7OZW - chains A and F of the 3 polymer chains in the assembly; structure by electron microscopy, 3.38 A resolution.

== Chain A ==
Name: Reverse transcriptase/ribonuclease H
From: Human immunodeficiency virus type 1 group M subtype B (isolate BH10)
Notes: EC 2.7.7.49, 2.7.7.7, 3.1.26.13, 3.1.13.2; fragment: P66 subunit
UniProt: P03366 (POL_HV1B1); residues 1-554 here correspond to UniProt positions 600-1153 (UniProt number = residue number + 599)
Amino-acid sequence (556 residues; each row starts with the number of its first residue; numbers below 1 keep their minus sign (Met-1 is residue -1)):
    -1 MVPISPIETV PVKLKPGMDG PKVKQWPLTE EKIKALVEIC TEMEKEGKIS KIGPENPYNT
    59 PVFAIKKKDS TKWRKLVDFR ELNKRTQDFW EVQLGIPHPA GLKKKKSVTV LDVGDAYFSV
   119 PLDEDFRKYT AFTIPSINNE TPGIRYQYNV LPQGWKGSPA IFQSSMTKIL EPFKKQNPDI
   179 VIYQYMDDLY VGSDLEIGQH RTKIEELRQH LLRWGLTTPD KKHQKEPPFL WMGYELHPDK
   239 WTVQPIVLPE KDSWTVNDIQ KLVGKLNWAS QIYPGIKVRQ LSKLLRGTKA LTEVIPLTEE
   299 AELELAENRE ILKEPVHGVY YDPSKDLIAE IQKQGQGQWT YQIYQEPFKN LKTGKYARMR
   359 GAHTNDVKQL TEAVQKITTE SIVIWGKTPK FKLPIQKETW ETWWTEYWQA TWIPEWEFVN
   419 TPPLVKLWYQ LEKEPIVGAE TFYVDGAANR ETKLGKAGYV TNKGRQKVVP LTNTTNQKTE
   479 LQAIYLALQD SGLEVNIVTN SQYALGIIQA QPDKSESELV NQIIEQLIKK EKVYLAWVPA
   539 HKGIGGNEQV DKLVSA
Disordered / not traced: -1 to 1, 554
Construct notes: initiating methionine (-1); expression tag (0); engineered mutation Ser280 (Cys879 in P03366), Asn498 (Asp1097 in P03366)
Swiss-Prot annotation at these positions:
  - region: Phe227 to His235 (RT 'primer grip')
  - motif: Trp398 to Trp414 (Tryptophan repeat motif)
  - binding site (Mg(2+)): Asp110, Asp185, Asp186, Asp443, Glu478, Asp549
  - site: Trp401 (Essential for RT p66/p51 heterodimerization), Trp414 (Essential for RT p66/p51 heterodimerization), Phe440, Tyr441 (Cleavage)
Ligand contacts: 3IR ((1R,2R)-2-phenyl-N-(1,3-thiazol-2-yl)cyclopropane-1-carboxamide): Met184, Asp185, Asp186, Leu228, Met230, Gly231
From the paper describing this entry:
  - mutagenesis - D498N: abolished catalytic activity (RNase H activity) (citing earlier work)
  - mutagenesis - D498N: unchanged catalytic activity (polymerase activity) (citing earlier work)

== Chain F ==
Molecule: 37-nt DNA strand
Sequence (37 nucleotides; each row starts with the number of its first residue; numbers below 1 keep their minus sign (DT-4 is residue -4)):
    -4 TAATATCCCC CCTTCGGTGC TTTGCACCGA AGGGGGG
Disordered / not traced: -4 to -2
Modified positions: OMC (o2'-methylycytidine-5'-monophosphate) at position 2; OMC (o2'-methylycytidine-5'-monophosphate) at position 4
Ligand contacts: 3IR ((1R,2R)-2-phenyl-N-(1,3-thiazol-2-yl)cyclopropane-1-carboxamide): DA0, DT1, OMC_2, DG32

== How chain A and chain F interact ==
Residue-residue contacts - 50 pairs, chain A then chain F:
  Trp24(A) - DT-1(F)  base contact
  Phe61(A) - DA0(F)  phosphate contact
  Arg72(A) - DA0(F)  base contact
  Leu74(A) - DA0(F)  base contact
  Asp76(A) - DA0(F)  phosphate contact
  Arg78(A) - DT-1(F)  hydrogen bond to the sugar
  Arg78(A) - DA0(F)  phosphate contact
  Arg78(A) - DT1(F)  phosphate contact
  Asn81(A) - DT1(F)  sugar contact
  Gln91(A) - DC3(F)  sugar contact
  Leu92(A) - DC3(F)  phosphate contact
  Leu92(A) - OMC_4(F)  sugar contact
  Gly93(A) - OMC_4(F)  sugar contact
  Ile94(A) - DC3(F)  base contact
  Ile94(A) - OMC_4(F)  base contact
  Ile94(A) - DG31(F)  base contact
  Ile94(A) - DG32(F)  phosphate contact
  Gly152(A) - DT1(F)  sugar contact
  Tyr183(A) - DC3(F)  base contact
  Tyr183(A) - DG32(F)  phosphate contact
  Met184(A) - OMC_2(F)  base contact
  Met230(A) - DG32(F)  sugar contact
  Gly231(A) - DG32(F)  hydrogen bond to the phosphate
  Asn255(A) - DG29(F)  phosphate contact
  Lys259(A) - DG29(F)  phosphate contact
  Lys259(A) - DG30(F)  phosphate contact
  Gly262(A) - DG30(F)  sugar contact
  Lys263(A) - DG30(F)  sugar contact
  Asn265(A) - DC6(F)  sugar contact
  Trp266(A) - DG31(F)  sugar contact
  Ser280(A) - DC7(F)  phosphate contact
  Ser280(A) - DT8(F)  phosphate contact
  Arg284(A) - DT8(F)  salt bridge to the phosphate
  Arg284(A) - DT9(F)  phosphate contact
  Gly285(A) - DT8(F)  phosphate contact
  Gly285(A) - DT9(F)  hydrogen bond to the phosphate
  Lys353(A) - DC7(F)  salt bridge to the phosphate
  Gly359(A) - DC22(F)  phosphate contact
  Ala360(A) - DC22(F)  hydrogen bond to the phosphate
  His361(A) - DA21(F)  salt bridge to the phosphate
  Arg448(A) - DG19(F)  phosphate contact
  Thr473(A) - DG19(F)  hydrogen bond to the phosphate
  Thr473(A) - DC20(F)  hydrogen bond to the phosphate
  Gln475(A) - DT17(F)  phosphate contact
  Gln475(A) - DT18(F)  hydrogen bond to the phosphate
  Gln475(A) - DG19(F)  phosphate contact
  Gln475(A) - DC20(F)  phosphate contact
  Lys476(A) - DC20(F)  salt bridge to the phosphate
  Tyr501(A) - DC20(F)  hydrogen bond to the phosphate
  Tyr501(A) - DA21(F)  hydrogen bond to the phosphate
Other interface residues (no listed pair), chain A (42 interface residues in all): Glu89, Lys154, Pro157, Gln258, Leu283, Ala355, Lys374, Ile505
Other interface residues (no listed pair), chain F (22 interface residues in all): DT16, DG28

== Overview ==
42 residues of chain A face 22 of chain F across their interface; the contacts include 9 hydrogen bonds and 4
salt bridges. Polar contacts include Arg78(A)-DT-1(F), Gly231(A)-DG32(F) and Gly285(A)-DT9(F). The paper
reports that D498N of chain A abolishes catalytic activity (RNase H activity); D498N of chain A leaves
catalytic activity (polymerase activity) unchanged.
Here chain A is Reverse transcriptase/ribonuclease H (Human immunodeficiency virus type 1 group M subtype B
(isolate BH10)) and chain F is a 37-nt DNA strand. Entry 7OZW (Cryo-EM structure of HIV-1 reverse
transcriptase with a DNA aptamer in complex with fragment 166 at ...) was determined by electron microscopy
together with 7OXQ, 7OZ2, 7OZ5 and 7P15 from the same study.
